PDB entry 8H3E | electron microscopy, 3.06 A resolution | chains A and B of the 3 polymer chains in the assembly

== Chain A (and B) ==
Name: Spike glycoprotein, Fibritin
From: Severe acute respiratory syndrome coronavirus 2
Notes: fragment: SARS-CoV-2 spike protein; chain B of this document is another copy of the same molecule, construct and numbering; everything in this record applies to it too
UniProt: chimeric construct of P0DTC2, P10104: residues 1-1211 from P0DTC2 (SPIKE_SARS2) positions 1-1211 (same numbers); residues 1226-1253 from P10104 positions 458-485 (UniProt number = residue number - 768)
Amino-acid sequence (1276 residues; numbered 1 to 1276; the number before each row is that of its first residue):
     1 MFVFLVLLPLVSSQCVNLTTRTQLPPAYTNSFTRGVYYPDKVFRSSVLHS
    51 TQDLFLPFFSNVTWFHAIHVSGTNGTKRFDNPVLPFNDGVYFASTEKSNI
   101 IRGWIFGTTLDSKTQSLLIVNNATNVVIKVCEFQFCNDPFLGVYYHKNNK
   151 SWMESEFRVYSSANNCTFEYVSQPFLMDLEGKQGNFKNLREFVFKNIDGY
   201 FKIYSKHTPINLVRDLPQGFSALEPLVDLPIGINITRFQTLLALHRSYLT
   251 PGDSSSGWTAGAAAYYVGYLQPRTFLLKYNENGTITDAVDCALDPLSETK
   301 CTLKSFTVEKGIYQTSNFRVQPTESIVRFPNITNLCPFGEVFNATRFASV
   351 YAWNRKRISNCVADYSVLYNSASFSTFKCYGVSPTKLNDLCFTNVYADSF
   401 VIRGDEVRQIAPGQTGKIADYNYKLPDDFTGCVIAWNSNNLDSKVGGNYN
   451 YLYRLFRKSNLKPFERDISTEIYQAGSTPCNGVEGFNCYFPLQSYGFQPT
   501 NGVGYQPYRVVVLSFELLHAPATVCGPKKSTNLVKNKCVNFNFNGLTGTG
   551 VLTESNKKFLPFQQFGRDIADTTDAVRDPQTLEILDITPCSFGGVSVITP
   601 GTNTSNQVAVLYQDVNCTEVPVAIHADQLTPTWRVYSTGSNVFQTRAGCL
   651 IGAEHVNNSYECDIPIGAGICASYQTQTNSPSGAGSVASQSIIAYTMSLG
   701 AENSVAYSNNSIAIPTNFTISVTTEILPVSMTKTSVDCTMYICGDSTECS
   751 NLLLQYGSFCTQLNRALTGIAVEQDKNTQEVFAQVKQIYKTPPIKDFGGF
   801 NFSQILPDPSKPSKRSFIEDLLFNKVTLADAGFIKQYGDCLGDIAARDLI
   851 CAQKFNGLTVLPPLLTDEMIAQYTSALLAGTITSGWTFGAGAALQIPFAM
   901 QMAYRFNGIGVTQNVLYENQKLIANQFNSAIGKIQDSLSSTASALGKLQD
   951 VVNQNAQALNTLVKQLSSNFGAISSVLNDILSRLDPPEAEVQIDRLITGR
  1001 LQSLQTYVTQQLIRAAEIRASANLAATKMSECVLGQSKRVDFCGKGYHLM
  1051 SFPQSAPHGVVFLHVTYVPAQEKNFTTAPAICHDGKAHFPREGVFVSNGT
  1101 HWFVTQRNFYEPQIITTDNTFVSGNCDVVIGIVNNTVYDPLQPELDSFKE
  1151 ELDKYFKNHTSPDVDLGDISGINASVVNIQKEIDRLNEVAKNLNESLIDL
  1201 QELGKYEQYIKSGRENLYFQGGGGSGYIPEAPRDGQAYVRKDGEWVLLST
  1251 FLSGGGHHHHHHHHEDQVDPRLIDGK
Unresolved in the structure: 1-26, 71-75, 146-150, 250-260, 627-638, 676-688, 830-848, 1145-1276
Construct notes: engineered mutation Ser-682 (Arg in P0DTC2), Gly-683 (Arg in P0DTC2), Gly-685 (Arg in P0DTC2), Pro-986 (Lys in P0DTC2), Pro-987 (Val in P0DTC2), Leu-1247 (Phe479 in P10104); linker (1212-1225); expression tag (1254-1276)
Disulfides: Cys-131/Cys-166, Cys-291/Cys-301, Cys-336/Cys-361, Cys-379/Cys-432, Cys-391/Cys-525, Cys-480/Cys-488, Cys-538/Cys-590, Cys-617/Cys-649, Cys-662/Cys-671, Cys-738/Cys-760, Cys-743/Cys-749, Cys-1032/Cys-1043, Cys-1082/Cys-1126
Covalently attached groups: N-acetylglucosamine (NAG) linked to Asn-61, Asn-331, Asn-343, Asn-603, Asn-657
Small-molecule neighbours: Q83 (7-(6-nitro-2,3-dihydroindol-1-yl)-7-oxidanylidene-heptanoic acid): Cys-336, Pro-337, Phe-338, Phe-342, Ile-358, Ala-363, Tyr-365, Tyr-369, Phe-374, Phe-377, Leu-387, Phe-392, Val-395, Leu-513, Phe-515, Val-524
What the authors report for this chain:
  - binding site for Q83: Phe-338
  - mutagenesis - R408S: unchanged binding to Q83

== How chain A and chain B interact ==
Pairs across the interface - 99 pairs, chain A then chain B:
  Gln-52(A) / Asn-751(B)
  Asn-317(A) / Asp-737(B)
  Asn-317(A) / Met-740(B)
  Arg-319(A) / Met-740(B)
  Gly-381(A) / Arg-983(B)
  Val-382(A) / Arg-983(B)
  Ser-383(A) / Arg-983(B)  hydrogen bond (backbone-backbone)
  Ser-383(A) / Leu-984(B)
  Ser-383(A) / Asp-985(B)  hydrogen bond (side chain-backbone)
  Ser-383(A) / Glu-988(B)  hydrogen bond
  Lys-386(A) / Ser-982(B)
  Lys-386(A) / Leu-984(B)  hydrogen bond (side chain-backbone)
  Leu-390(A) / Ser-982(B)
  Tyr-396(A) / Tyr-200(B)
  Tyr-396(A) / Pro-230(B)
  Arg-403(A) / Ser-373(B)  hydrogen bond
  Asp-405(A) / Ser-373(B)  hydrogen bond
  Arg-408(A) / Phe-374(B)  hydrogen bond (side chain-backbone)
  Arg-408(A) / Phe-377(B)
  Thr-415(A) / Tyr-365(B)
  Thr-415(A) / Pro-384(B)
  Gly-416(A) / Tyr-369(B)
  Asp-420(A) / Tyr-369(B)
  Arg-466(A) / Ile-231(B)
  Arg-466(A) / Gly-232(B)
  Ile-468(A) / Glu-132(B)
  Ser-469(A) / Lys-113(B)  hydrogen bond (side chain-backbone)
  Tyr-505(A) / Ser-373(B)
  Leu-517(A) / Arg-983(B)
  Gly-545(A) / Ser-982(B)
  Leu-546(A) / Asp-979(B)
  Thr-547(A) / Asn-978(B)
  Thr-547(A) / Ser-982(B)  hydrogen bond
  Thr-549(A) / Asp-745(B)
  Lys-557(A) / Phe-43(B)
  Lys-558(A) / Phe-43(B)
  Phe-559(A) / Phe-43(B)  hydrophobic
  Phe-562(A) / Lys-41(B)
  Gln-563(A) / Val-42(B)
  Phe-565(A) / Val-42(B)
  Phe-565(A) / Phe-43(B)  hydrogen bond (backbone-backbone)
  Arg-567(A) / Phe-43(B)
  Asp-571(A) / Ser-967(B)
  Asp-571(A) / Ser-975(B)  hydrogen bond
  Asp-571(A) / Val-976(B)
  Gln-613(A) / Leu-861(B)
  Asp-614(A) / Lys-854(B)  salt bridge
  Pro-665(A) / Leu-864(B)  hydrophobic
  Ala-668(A) / Pro-863(B)  hydrogen bond (backbone-backbone)
  Ala-668(A) / Leu-864(B)
  Ala-668(A) / Thr-866(B)
  Gly-669(A) / Leu-864(B)  hydrogen bond (backbone-backbone)
  Met-697(A) / Leu-864(B)  hydrophobic
  Leu-699(A) / Gln-872(B)
  Leu-699(A) / Tyr-873(B)
  Ala-701(A) / Gln-787(B)
  Ala-701(A) / Ile-788(B)  hydrogen bond (backbone-backbone)
  Glu-702(A) / Ile-788(B)
  Glu-702(A) / Lys-790(B)
  Asn-703(A) / Gln-787(B)  hydrogen bond
  Asn-703(A) / Ile-788(B)  hydrogen bond (backbone-backbone)
  Asn-703(A) / Tyr-789(B)
  Asn-703(A) / Lys-790(B)  hydrogen bond (backbone-backbone)
  Val-705(A) / Thr-883(B)
  Ala-706(A) / Gln-895(B)  hydrogen bond (backbone-side chain)
  Tyr-707(A) / Asp-796(B)  hydrogen bond (side chain-backbone)
  Tyr-707(A) / Phe-797(B)
  Tyr-707(A) / Ile-896(B)
  Tyr-707(A) / Phe-898(B)
  Asn-709(A) / Pro-897(B)
  Ser-711(A) / Gln-895(B)  hydrogen bond
  Ser-711(A) / Pro-897(B)
  Ile-712(A) / Gln-895(B)
  Ala-713(A) / Gln-895(B)
  Gln-957(A) / Arg-765(B)
  Thr-961(A) / Gln-762(B)  hydrogen bond
  Gln-965(A) / Phe-759(B)
  Ser-968(A) / Gln-755(B)
  Asn-969(A) / Gln-755(B)
  Asn-969(A) / Tyr-756(B)
  Pro-987(A) / Asp-427(B)
  Ile-1013(A) / Ile-1013(B)  hydrophobic
  Glu-1017(A) / Arg-1019(B)  salt bridge
  Arg-1039(A) / Glu-1031(B)  salt bridge
  Arg-1039(A) / Arg-1039(B)
  Val-1040(A) / Ser-1030(B)
  Lys-1045(A) / Gly-889(B)  hydrogen bond (side chain-backbone)
  Gly-1046(A) / Ala-890(B)
  Glu-1072(A) / Leu-894(B)
  Asn-1074(A) / Gln-895(B)  hydrogen bond
  Pro-1079(A) / Tyr-917(B)  hydrophobic
  Phe-1089(A) / Tyr-917(B)  hydrophobic
  Pro-1090(A) / Gln-913(B)
  Val-1094(A) / Tyr-904(B)
  Arg-1107(A) / Tyr-904(B)
  Phe-1121(A) / Asn-914(B)
  Ser-1123(A) / Asn-914(B)
  Ile-1130(A) / Lys-921(B)
  Gln-1142(A) / Leu-1141(B)
Also at the interface, not in a pair above, chain A (103 interface residues in all): Arg-355, Thr-385, Gln-414, Lys-417, Pro-463, Phe-464, Glu-465, Glu-471, Val-503, Leu-518, His-519, Gly-548, Gly-566, Ile-569, Ala-570, Pro-589, Ser-591, Phe-592, Arg-646, Ala-647, Gly-667, Ile-670, Gly-700, Ser-704, Ser-708, Pro-715, Phe-970, Gly-971, Gln-1002, Thr-1006, Thr-1077
Also at the interface, not in a pair above, chain B (97 interface residues in all): Arg-44, Val-47, Gln-115, Asn-165, Asp-198, Gly-199, Pro-225, Ser-375, Thr-385, Val-503, Leu-754, Gly-757, Lys-786, Phe-855, Pro-862, Leu-865, Met-869, Ile-882, Ser-884, Ala-893, Met-900, Asn-907, Glu-918, Gln-920, Leu-981, Asp-994, Gln-1002, Gln-1005, Leu-1012, Leu-1034

== In short ==
103 residues of chain A face 97 of chain B across their interface, with 23 hydrogen bonds and 3 salt bridges.
Among the polar pairs are Asp-614(A)/Lys-854(B), Glu-1017(A)/Arg-1019(B) and Arg-1039(A)/Glu-1031(B). Bound to
chain A: compound Q83. The paper reports a binding site for Q83 at Phe-338(A); R408S of chain A leaves binding
to Q83 unchanged.
Chain A and chain B are both Spike glycoprotein, Fibritin (Severe acute respiratory syndrome coronavirus 2);
the structure, Complex structure of a small molecule (SPC-14) bound SARS-CoV-2 spike protein, closed state,
was determined by electron microscopy together with 8H3D from the same study.
